Entry 9FWG (X-ray diffraction, 3.20 A resolution); this record covers chains A and B.

# Chain A
Molecule: Lysine-specific histone demethylase 1A
From: Homo sapiens
Notes: EC 1.-.-.-
UniProt: O60341 (KDM1A_HUMAN); residue numbers follow UniProt; this construct covers 1-852
Chain sequence (852 residues; each row starts with the number of its first residue):
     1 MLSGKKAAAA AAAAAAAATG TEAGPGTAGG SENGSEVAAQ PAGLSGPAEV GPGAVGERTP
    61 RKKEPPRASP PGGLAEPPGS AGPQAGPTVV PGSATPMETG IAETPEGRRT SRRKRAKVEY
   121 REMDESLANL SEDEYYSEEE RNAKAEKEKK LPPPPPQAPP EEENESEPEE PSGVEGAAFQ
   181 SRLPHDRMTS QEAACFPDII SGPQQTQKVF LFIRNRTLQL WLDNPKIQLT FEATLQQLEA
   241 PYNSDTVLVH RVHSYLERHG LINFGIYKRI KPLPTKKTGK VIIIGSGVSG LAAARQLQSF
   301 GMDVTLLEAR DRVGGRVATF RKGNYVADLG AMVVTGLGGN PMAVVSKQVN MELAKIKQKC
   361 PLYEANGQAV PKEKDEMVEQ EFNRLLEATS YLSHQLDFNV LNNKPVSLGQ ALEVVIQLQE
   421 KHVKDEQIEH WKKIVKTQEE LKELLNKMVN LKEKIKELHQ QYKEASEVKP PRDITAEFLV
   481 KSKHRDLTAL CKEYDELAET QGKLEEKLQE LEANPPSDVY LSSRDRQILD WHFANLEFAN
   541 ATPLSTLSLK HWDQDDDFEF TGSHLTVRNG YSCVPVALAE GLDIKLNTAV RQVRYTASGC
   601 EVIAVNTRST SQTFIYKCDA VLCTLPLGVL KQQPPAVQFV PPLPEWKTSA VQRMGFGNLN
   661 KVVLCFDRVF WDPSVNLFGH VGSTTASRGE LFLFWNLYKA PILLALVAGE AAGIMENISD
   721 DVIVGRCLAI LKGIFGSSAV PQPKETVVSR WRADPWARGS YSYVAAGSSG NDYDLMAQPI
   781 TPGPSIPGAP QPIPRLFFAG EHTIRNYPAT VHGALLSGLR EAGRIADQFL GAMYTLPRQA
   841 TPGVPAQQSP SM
Not modelled in the structure: 1-170, 837-852
Small-molecule neighbours: Bomedemstat FAD adduct (A1IG2): Ile284, Gly285, Ser286, Gly287, Val288, Ser289, Gly290, Leu307, Glu308, Ala309, Arg310, Gly314, Gly315, Arg316, Val317, Leu329, Gly330, Ala331, Met332, Val333, Thr335, Phe538, Tyr571, Thr588, Ala589, Val590, Thr624, Leu625, Pro626, Val629, Val637, Leu659, Lys661, Trp751, Trp756, Ser760, Tyr761, Gly800, Glu801, Ala809, Thr810, Val811, Ala814

# Chain B
Molecule: REST corepressor 1
From: Homo sapiens
UniProt: Q9UKL0 (RCOR1_HUMAN); residues -2 to 482 here correspond to UniProt positions 1-485 (UniProt number = residue number + 3)
Chain sequence (485 residues; row label = number of the first residue in the row; numbers below 1 keep their minus sign (Met-2 is residue -2)):
    -2 MPAMVEKGPE VSGKRRGRNN AAASASAAAA SAAASAACAS PAATAASGAA ASSASAAAAS
    58 AAAAPNNGQN KSLAAAAPNG NSSSNSWEEG SSGSSSDEEH GGGGMRVGPQ YQAVVPDFDP
   118 AKLARRSQER DNLGMLVWSP NQNLSEAKLD EYIAIAKEKH GYNMEQALGM LFWHKHNIEK
   178 SLADLPNFTP FPDEWTVEDK VLFEQAFSFH GKTFHRIQQM LPDKSIASLV KFYYSWKKTR
   238 TKTSVMDRHA RKQKREREES EDELEEANGN NPIDIEVDQN KESKKEVPPT ETVPQVKKEK
   298 HSTQAKNRAK RKPPKGMFLS QEDVEAVSAN ATAATTVLRQ LDMELVSVKR QIQNIKQTNS
   358 ALKEKLDGGI EPYRLPEVIQ KCNARWTTEE QLLAVQAIRK YGRDFQAISD VIGNKSVVQV
   418 KNFFVNYRRR FNIDEVLQEW EAEHGKEETN GPSNQKPVKS PDNSIKMPEE EDEAPVLDVR
   478 YASAS
Not modelled in the structure: -2 to 307, 441-482

# How chain A and chain B interact
Contacting residue pairs (93; chain A residue first):
  Glu381(A) - Met314(B)
  Arg384(A) - Pro311(B)
  Arg384(A) - Lys312(B)  hydrogen bond (side chain-backbone)
  Arg384(A) - Gly313(B)
  Arg384(A) - Met314(B)
  Leu385(A) - Met314(B)
  Glu387(A) - Pro311(B)
  Tyr391(A) - Arg308(B)
  Tyr391(A) - Lys309(B)
  Tyr391(A) - Pro310(B)
  Tyr391(A) - Leu316(B)  hydrophobic
  Gln395(A) - Arg308(B)
  Leu396(A) - Leu316(B)
  Leu396(A) - Gln318(B)
  Leu396(A) - Val321(B)  hydrophobic
  Phe398(A) - Val321(B)  hydrophobic
  Gln417(A) - Val324(B)
  Gln417(A) - Ala331(B)
  Leu418(A) - Phe315(B)
  Leu418(A) - Asp320(B)
  Leu418(A) - Val321(B)  hydrophobic
  Leu418(A) - Val324(B)  hydrophobic
  Gln419(A) - Gly313(B)
  Gln419(A) - Met314(B)
  Gln419(A) - Phe315(B)  hydrogen bond (side chain-backbone)
  Gln419(A) - Leu316(B)
  Glu420(A) - Leu335(B)
  Lys421(A) - Asp320(B)  salt bridge
  Lys421(A) - Leu335(B)
  His422(A) - Phe315(B)
  Lys424(A) - Leu335(B)
  Lys424(A) - Leu338(B)
  Lys424(A) - Asp339(B)  salt bridge
  Asp425(A) - Leu338(B)
  Gln427(A) - Leu342(B)
  Ile428(A) - Glu341(B)
  Ile428(A) - Leu342(B)
  Trp431(A) - Leu342(B)
  Trp431(A) - Val345(B)
  Trp431(A) - Lys346(B)
  Trp431(A) - Ile349(B)
  Ile434(A) - Ile349(B)  hydrophobic
  Val435(A) - Ile349(B)  hydrophobic
  Gln438(A) - Ile349(B)
  Gln438(A) - Ile352(B)
  Gln438(A) - Asn356(B)  hydrogen bond (backbone-side chain)
  Glu439(A) - Ile352(B)
  Leu441(A) - Asn356(B)
  Lys442(A) - Asn356(B)
  Leu445(A) - Asn356(B)
  Leu445(A) - Leu359(B)  hydrophobic
  Leu445(A) - Lys360(B)
  Asn446(A) - Leu359(B)
  Met448(A) - Leu363(B)  hydrophobic
  Val449(A) - Lys362(B)
  Val449(A) - Leu363(B)  hydrophobic
  Lys452(A) - Lys362(B)  hydrogen bond (side chain-backbone)
  Lys452(A) - Asp364(B)  hydrogen bond (side chain-backbone)
  Lys452(A) - Gly366(B)
  Lys452(A) - Ile367(B)
  Ile455(A) - Ile367(B)  hydrophobic
  Ile455(A) - Tyr370(B)  hydrophobic
  Lys456(A) - Tyr370(B)
  His459(A) - Pro369(B)
  His459(A) - Tyr370(B)
  Tyr462(A) - Leu372(B)  hydrophobic
  Ile474(A) - Leu389(B)  hydrophobic
  Ile474(A) - Gln393(B)  hydrogen bond (backbone-side chain)
  Thr475(A) - Gln393(B)
  Phe478(A) - Leu390(B)  hydrophobic
  Phe478(A) - Gln393(B)
  Phe478(A) - Ala394(B)
  Phe478(A) - Lys397(B)
  Lys481(A) - Val408(B)
  Ser482(A) - Tyr398(B)
  His484(A) - Leu372(B)
  His484(A) - Pro373(B)
  His484(A) - Val375(B)
  Arg485(A) - Tyr398(B)  hydrogen bond
  Arg485(A) - Ala404(B)
  Arg485(A) - Asp407(B)  salt bridge
  Arg485(A) - Val408(B)
  Asp486(A) - Lys397(B)  salt bridge
  Asp486(A) - Tyr398(B)  hydrogen bond
  Leu487(A) - Tyr370(B)
  Leu487(A) - Leu372(B)  hydrophobic
  Cys491(A) - Ile367(B)  hydrophobic
  Tyr494(A) - Leu363(B)
  Tyr494(A) - Gly366(B)
  Tyr494(A) - Ile367(B)  hydrophobic
  Asp495(A) - Ile367(B)
  Asp495(A) - Arg371(B)  salt bridge
  Glu505(A) - Lys360(B)  salt bridge
Interface residues without a listed pair, chain A (55 interface residues in all): Ala388, Leu392, Leu401, Val414, Val415, Lys432, Glu477, Gln501
Interface residues without a listed pair, chain B (52 interface residues in all): Ser325, Val334, Gln348, Lys353, Thr355, Glu386

# Overview
55 residues of chain A face 52 of chain B across their interface; the contacts include 8 hydrogen bonds and 6
salt bridges. Polar pairs include Lys421(A)-Asp320(B), Lys424(A)-Asp339(B) and Arg485(A)-Asp407(B). Ligands of
chain A: Bomedemstat FAD adduct.
Chain A is Lysine-specific histone demethylase 1A and chain B is REST corepressor 1, both from Homo sapiens;
the structure, LSD1/CoREST bound to bomedemstat, was determined by X-ray diffraction.
